PDB entry 1NDY | X-ray diffraction, 2.00 A resolution | chain A

== Chain A ==
Molecule: Adenosine Deaminase
Source organism: Bos taurus
Notes: EC 3.5.4.4
UniProtKB: P56658 (ADA_BOVIN); residues 2-357 here correspond to UniProt positions 1-356 (UniProt number = residue number - 1)
Amino-acid sequence (356 residues; row label = number of the first residue in the row):
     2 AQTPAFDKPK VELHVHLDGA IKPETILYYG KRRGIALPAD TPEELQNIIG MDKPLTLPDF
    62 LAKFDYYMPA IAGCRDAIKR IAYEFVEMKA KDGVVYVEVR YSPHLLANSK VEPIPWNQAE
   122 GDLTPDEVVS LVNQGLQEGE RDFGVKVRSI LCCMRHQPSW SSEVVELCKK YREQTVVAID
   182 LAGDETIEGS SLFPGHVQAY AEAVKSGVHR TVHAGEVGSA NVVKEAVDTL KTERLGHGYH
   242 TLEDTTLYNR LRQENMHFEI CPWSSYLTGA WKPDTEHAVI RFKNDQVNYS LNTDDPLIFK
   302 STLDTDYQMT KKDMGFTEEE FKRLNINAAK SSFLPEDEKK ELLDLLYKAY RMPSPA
Unresolved in the structure: 2-3, 353-357
Swiss-Prot annotation at these positions:
  - binding site (Zn(2+)): Asp296
Ion coordination: Zn2+: His15, His17, His214, Asp295
Ligand contacts: fr230513 (FR3; 1-((1R)-1-(hydroxymethyl)-3-(1-naphthyl)propyl)-1H-imidazole-4-carboxamide): His17, Asp19, Leu58, Phe61, Leu62, Phe65, Arg101, Tyr102, Ser103, Leu106, Trp117, Cys153, Met155, His157, Gly184, Asp185, Asp295, Asp296

== Summary ==
Chain A binds fr230513. His15, His17, His214 and Asp295 form the Zn2+ site. UniProt lists Zn2+-binding residue
Asp296.
Chain A is Adenosine Deaminase (Bos taurus); the structure, Crystal Structure of Adenosine Deaminase Complexed
with FR230513, was determined by X-ray diffraction, deposited together with 1NDV, 1NDW and 1NDZ.
